PDB entry 6IY3 | electron microscopy, 3.67 A resolution | chains C and J of the 11 polymer chains in the assembly

[Chain C]
Name: Histone H2A
Organism: Xenopus laevis
Reference sequence: Q6AZJ8 (Q6AZJ8_XENLA); residues 9-121 here correspond to UniProt positions 10-122 (UniProt number = residue number + 1)
Amino-acid sequence (113 residues; row label = number of the first residue in the row):
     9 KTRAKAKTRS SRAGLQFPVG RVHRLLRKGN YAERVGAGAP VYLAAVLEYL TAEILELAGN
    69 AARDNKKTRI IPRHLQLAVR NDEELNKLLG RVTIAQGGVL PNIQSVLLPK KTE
Not modelled in the structure: 9-10

[Chain J]
Molecule: 147-nt DNA strand
Sequence (147 nucleotides; row label = number of the first residue in the row):
     1 ATCTGCAACA GTCCTAACAT TCACCTCTTG TGTGTTTGTG TCTGTTCGCC ATCCCGTCTC
    61 CGCTCGTCAC TTATCCTTCA CTTTCCAGAG GGTCCCCCCG CAGACCCCGG CGACCCTCAG
   121 GTCGGCCGAC TGCGGCACAG TTTTGAT

[Interface between chain C and chain J]
Pairs across the interface - 14 pairs, chain C then chain J:
  Arg11(C) - DG32(J)  phosphate contact
  Arg11(C) - DT33(J)  hydrogen bond to the phosphate
  Ala14(C) - DT31(J)  phosphate contact
  Ala14(C) - DG32(J)  phosphate contact
  Lys15(C) - DT31(J)  phosphate contact
  Lys15(C) - DG32(J)  phosphate contact
  Thr16(C) - DT31(J)  phosphate contact
  Arg17(C) - DT31(J)  salt bridge to the phosphate
  Arg20(C) - DG32(J)  salt bridge to the phosphate
  Gly28(C) - DT31(J)  phosphate contact
  Arg32(C) - DG30(J)  phosphate contact
  Arg42(C) - DT39(J)  sugar contact
  Arg77(C) - DA19(J)  hydrogen bond to the phosphate
  Arg77(C) - DT20(J)  salt bridge to the phosphate
Interface residues without a listed pair, chain C (12 interface residues in all): Ala12, Lys13
Interface residues without a listed pair, chain J (8 interface residues in all): DG38

[In short]
The interface between chain C and chain J involves 12 residues on one side and 8 on the other; the contacts
include 2 hydrogen bonds and 3 salt bridges. Polar contacts include Arg11(C)-DT33(J), Arg77(C)-DA19(J) and
Arg17(C)-DT31(J).
Here chain C is Histone H2A (Xenopus laevis) and chain J is a 147-nt DNA strand. Entry 6IY3 (Structure of
Snf2-MMTV-A nucleosome complex at shl-2 in ADP state) was determined by electron microscopy, deposited
together with 5Z3U, 5Z3V, 5Z3L, 5Z3O and 6IY2.
